Entry 7ADB (electron microscopy, 4.40 A resolution (low resolution: residue-level contacts below are approximate; hydrogen-bond / salt-bridge calls are withheld)); this record covers chains X and K of the 15 polymer chains in the assembly.

== Chain X ==
Molecule: DNA-directed RNA polymerase subunit beta
Source organism: Escherichia coli
Notes: EC 2.7.7.6
UniProtKB: P0A8V4 (RPOB_ECO57); residues 1-1342 here = UniProt positions 1-1342
Sequence (1342 residues; each row starts with the number of its first residue):
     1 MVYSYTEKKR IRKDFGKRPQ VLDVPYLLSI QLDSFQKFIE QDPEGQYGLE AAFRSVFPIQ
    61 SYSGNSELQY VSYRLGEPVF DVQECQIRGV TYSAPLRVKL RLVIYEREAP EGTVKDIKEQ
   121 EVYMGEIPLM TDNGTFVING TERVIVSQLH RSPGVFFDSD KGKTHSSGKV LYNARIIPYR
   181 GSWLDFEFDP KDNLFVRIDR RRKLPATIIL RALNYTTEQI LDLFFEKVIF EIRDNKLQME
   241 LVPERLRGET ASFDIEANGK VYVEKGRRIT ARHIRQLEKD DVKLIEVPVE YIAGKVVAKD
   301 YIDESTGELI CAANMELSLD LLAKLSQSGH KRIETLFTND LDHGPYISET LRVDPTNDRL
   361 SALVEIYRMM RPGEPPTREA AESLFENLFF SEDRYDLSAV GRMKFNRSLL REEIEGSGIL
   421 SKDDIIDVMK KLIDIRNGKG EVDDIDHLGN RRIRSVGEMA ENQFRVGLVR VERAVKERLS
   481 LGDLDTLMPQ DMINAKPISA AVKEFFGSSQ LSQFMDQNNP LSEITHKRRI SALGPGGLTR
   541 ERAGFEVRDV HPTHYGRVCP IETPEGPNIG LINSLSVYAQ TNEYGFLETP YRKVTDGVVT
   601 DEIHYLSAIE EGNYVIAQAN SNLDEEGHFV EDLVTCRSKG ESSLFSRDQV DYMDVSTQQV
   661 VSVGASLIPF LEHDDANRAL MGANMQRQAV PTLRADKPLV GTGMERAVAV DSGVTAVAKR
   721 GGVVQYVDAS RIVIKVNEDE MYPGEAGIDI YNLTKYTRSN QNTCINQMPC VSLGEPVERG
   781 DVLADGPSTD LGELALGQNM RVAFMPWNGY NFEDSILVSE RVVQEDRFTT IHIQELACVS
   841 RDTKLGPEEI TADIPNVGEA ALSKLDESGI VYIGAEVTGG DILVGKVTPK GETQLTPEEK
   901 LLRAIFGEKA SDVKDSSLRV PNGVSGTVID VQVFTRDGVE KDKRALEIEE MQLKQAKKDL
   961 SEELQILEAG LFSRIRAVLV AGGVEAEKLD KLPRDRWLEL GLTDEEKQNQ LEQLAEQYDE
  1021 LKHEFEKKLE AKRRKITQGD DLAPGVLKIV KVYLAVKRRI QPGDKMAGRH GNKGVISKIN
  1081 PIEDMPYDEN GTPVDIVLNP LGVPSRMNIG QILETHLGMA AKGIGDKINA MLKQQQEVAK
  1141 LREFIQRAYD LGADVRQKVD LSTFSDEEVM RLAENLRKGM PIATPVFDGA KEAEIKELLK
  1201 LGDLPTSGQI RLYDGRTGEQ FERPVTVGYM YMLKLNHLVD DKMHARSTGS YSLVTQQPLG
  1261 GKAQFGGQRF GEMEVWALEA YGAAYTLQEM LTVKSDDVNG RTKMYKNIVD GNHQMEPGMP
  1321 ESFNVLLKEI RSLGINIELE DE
Disordered / not traced: 1, 1342
Swiss-Prot annotation at these positions:
  - modified residue (N6-acetyllysine): Lys1022, Lys1200

== Chain K ==
Molecule: ntDNA
Sequence (50 nucleotides; row label = number of the first residue in the row; numbers below 1 keep their minus sign (DG-35 is residue -35)):
   -35 GGGCTGCGAA TAACGGCCGA GCAGCGTAGC ATTACTTGTG AGCGGATAAC
Disordered / not traced: -35 to -19, -10 to -4, 13-14

== Interface between chain X and chain K ==
Contacting residue pairs (7; chain X residue first):
  Lys163(X) with DG2(K); DT3(K)
  Arg175(X) with DC-1(K)
  Trp183(X) with DC-1(K)
  Arg470(X) with DC-11(K)
  Arg473(X) with DC-11(K)
  Arg542(X) with DT0(K)
Also at the interface, not in a pair above, chain X (11 interface residues in all): Asp199, Arg200, Pro497, Leu538, Val547
Also at the interface, not in a pair above, chain K (6 interface residues in all): DA-2

== Summary ==
11 residues of chain X and 6 residues of chain K are in contact.
Chain X is DNA-directed RNA polymerase subunit beta (Escherichia coli) and chain K is ntDNA; the structure,
Transcription termination intermediate complex 1 delta NusG, was determined by electron microscopy together
with 6Z9P, 6Z9Q, 6Z9R, 6Z9S, 6Z9T, 7ADC, 7ADD and 7ADE from the same study.
